4Z7V - chains A and J of the 5 polymer chains in the assembly; structure by X-ray diffraction, 2.65 A resolution.

== Chain A ==
Molecule: MHC class II HLA-DQ-alpha chain
From: Homo sapiens
UniProtKB: Q30069 (Q30069_HUMAN); the construct lacks a stretch of the UniProt sequence, so the offset changes along the chain: -1 to 9 = UniProt 1-11; 10-181 = UniProt 13-184
Chain sequence (192 residues; each row starts with the number of its first residue; numbers below 1 keep their minus sign (Glu-1 is residue -1)):
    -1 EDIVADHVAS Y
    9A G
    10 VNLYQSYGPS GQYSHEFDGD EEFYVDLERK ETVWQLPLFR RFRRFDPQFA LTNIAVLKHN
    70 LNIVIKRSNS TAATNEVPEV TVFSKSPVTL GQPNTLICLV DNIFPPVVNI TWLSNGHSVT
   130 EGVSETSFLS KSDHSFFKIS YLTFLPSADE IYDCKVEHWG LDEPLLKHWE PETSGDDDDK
Unresolved in the structure: -1 to 1, 181-189
Construct notes: expression tag (182-189)
Cystine bridges: Cys107-Cys163
Covalent attachments: N-acetylglucosamine (NAG) linked to Asn118

== Chain J ==
Molecule: deamidated DQ8-glia-alpha1 peptide
From: Triticum aestivum
Chain sequence (18 residues; row label = number of the first residue in the row; numbers below 1 keep their minus sign (Ala-1 is residue -1)):
    -1 APSGEGSFQP SQENPQGS
Unresolved in the structure: -1 to 0, 14-16

== Interface between chain A and chain J ==
Contacting residue pairs - 26 pairs, chain A then chain J:
  Tyr9(A) with Ser5(J); Phe6(J), hydrogen bond (backbone-backbone)
  Tyr22(A) with Ser5(J)
  His24(A) with Gly4(J); Ser5(J)
  Trp43(A) with Glu3(J)
  Arg52(A) with Glu3(J), salt bridge
  Arg53(A) with Gly2(J); Glu3(J), hydrogen bond (backbone-backbone)
  Phe54(A) with Glu3(J); Ser5(J)
  Asn62(A) with Phe6(J), hydrogen bond (side chain-backbone); Pro8(J)
  Val65(A) with Pro8(J)
  Leu66(A) with Pro8(J), hydrophobic
  His68(A) with Gln10(J); Glu11(J), hydrogen bond (side chain-backbone); Pro13(J)
  Asn69(A) with Ser9(J), hydrogen bond (side chain-backbone); Gln10(J); Glu11(J), hydrogen bond (side chain-backbone)
  Ile72(A) with Glu11(J); Asn12(J); Pro13(J), hydrophobic
  Val73(A) with Glu11(J)
  Arg76(A) with Glu11(J), salt bridge
Interface residues without a listed pair, chain A (16 interface residues in all): Phe58
Interface residues without a listed pair, chain J (13 interface residues in all): Ser1, Gln7

== Overview ==
Chain A and chain J form an interface of 16 and 13 residues respectively, with 6 hydrogen bonds and 2 salt
bridges. Polar pairs include Arg52(A)-Glu3(J), Arg76(A)-Glu11(J) and Asn62(A)-Phe6(J). N-acetylglucosamine is
covalently linked to Asn118(A).
Here chain A is MHC class II HLA-DQ-alpha chain (Homo sapiens) and chain J is deamidated DQ8-glia-alpha1
peptide (Triticum aestivum). Entry 4Z7V (L3-12 complex) was determined by X-ray diffraction, deposited
together with 4Z7U and 4Z7W.
